Entry 8YYU (electron microscopy, 3.84 A resolution); this record covers chains A and E of the 6 polymer chains in the assembly.

== Chain A ==
Name: Signal transducer and activator of transcription 1-alpha/beta
Source organism: Homo sapiens
UniProtKB: P42224 (STAT1_HUMAN); residue numbers follow UniProt; this construct covers 1-750
Sequence (776 residues; each row starts with the number of its first residue; numbers below 1 keep their minus sign (Met-25 is residue -25)):
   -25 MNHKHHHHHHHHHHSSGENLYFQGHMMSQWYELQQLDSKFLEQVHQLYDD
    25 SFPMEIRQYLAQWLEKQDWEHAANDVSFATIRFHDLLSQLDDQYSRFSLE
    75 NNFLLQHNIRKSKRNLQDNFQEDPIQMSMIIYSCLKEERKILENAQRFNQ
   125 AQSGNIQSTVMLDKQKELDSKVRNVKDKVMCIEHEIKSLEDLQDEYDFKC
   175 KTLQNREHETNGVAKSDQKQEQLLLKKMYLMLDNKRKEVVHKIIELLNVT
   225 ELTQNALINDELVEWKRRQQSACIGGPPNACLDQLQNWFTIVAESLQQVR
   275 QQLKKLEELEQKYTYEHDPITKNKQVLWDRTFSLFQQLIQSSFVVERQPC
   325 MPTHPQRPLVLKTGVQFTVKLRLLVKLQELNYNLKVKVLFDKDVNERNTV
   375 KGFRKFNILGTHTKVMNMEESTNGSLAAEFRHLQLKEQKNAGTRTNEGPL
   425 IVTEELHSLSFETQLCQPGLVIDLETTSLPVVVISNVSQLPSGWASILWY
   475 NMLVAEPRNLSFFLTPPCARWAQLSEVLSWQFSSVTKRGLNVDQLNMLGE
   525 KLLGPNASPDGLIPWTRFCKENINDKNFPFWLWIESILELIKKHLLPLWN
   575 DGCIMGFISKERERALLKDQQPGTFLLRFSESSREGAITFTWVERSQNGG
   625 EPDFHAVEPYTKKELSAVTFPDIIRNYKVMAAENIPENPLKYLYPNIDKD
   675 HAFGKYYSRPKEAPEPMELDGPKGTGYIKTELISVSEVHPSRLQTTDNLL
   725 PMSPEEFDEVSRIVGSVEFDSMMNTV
Unresolved in the structure: -25 to 134, 184-193, 685-698, 712-750
Modified / non-standard residues: Tyr701 (O-phosphotyrosine; PTR)
Construct notes: initiating methionine (-25); expression tag (-24 to 0)

== Chain E ==
Molecule: 18-nt DNA strand
Sequence (18 nucleotides; numbered 1 to 18; the number before each row is that of its first residue):
     1 ACAGTTTCCCGTAAATGC

== Interface between chain A and chain E ==
Pairs across the interface - 14 pairs, chain A then chain E:
  Arg378(A) - DT6(E)  phosphate contact
  Lys413(A) - DT6(E)  hydrogen bond to the phosphate
  Lys413(A) - DT7(E)  salt bridge to the phosphate
  Glu421(A) - DA3(E)  base contact
  Glu421(A) - DG4(E)  base contact
  Glu421(A) - DT5(E)  sugar contact
  Val426(A) - DT5(E)  phosphate contact
  Thr427(A) - DT5(E)  phosphate contact
  Ser459(A) - DT6(E)  hydrogen bond to the phosphate
  Ser459(A) - DT7(E)  base contact
  Asn460(A) - DT6(E)  base contact
  Asn460(A) - DT7(E)  hydrogen bond to the base
  Gln463(A) - DT5(E)  sugar contact
  Gln463(A) - DT6(E)  hydrogen bond to the phosphate

== Summary ==
8 residues of chain A and 5 residues of chain E are in contact; the contacts include 4 hydrogen bonds and 1
salt bridge. Polar pairs include Asn460(A)-DT7(E), Lys413(A)-DT6(E) and Ser459(A)-DT6(E).
Chain A is Signal transducer and activator of transcription 1-alpha/beta (Homo sapiens) and chain E is an
18-nt DNA strand; the structure, A tetrameric STAT1-DNA complex, was determined by electron microscopy
together with 8YYV from the same study.
